PDB entry 6BBM | electron microscopy, 4.10 A resolution (low resolution: residue-level contacts below are approximate; hydrogen-bond / salt-bridge calls are withheld) | chains C and V of the 11 polymer chains in the assembly

Chain C:
Name: Replicative DNA helicase
Source organism: Escherichia coli O111:NM
Notes: EC 3.6.4.12
UniProtKB: A0A365Q7M1 (A0A365Q7M1_ECOLX); residues 1-471 here = UniProt positions 1-471
Sequence (471 residues; numbered 1 to 471; the number before each row is that of its first residue):
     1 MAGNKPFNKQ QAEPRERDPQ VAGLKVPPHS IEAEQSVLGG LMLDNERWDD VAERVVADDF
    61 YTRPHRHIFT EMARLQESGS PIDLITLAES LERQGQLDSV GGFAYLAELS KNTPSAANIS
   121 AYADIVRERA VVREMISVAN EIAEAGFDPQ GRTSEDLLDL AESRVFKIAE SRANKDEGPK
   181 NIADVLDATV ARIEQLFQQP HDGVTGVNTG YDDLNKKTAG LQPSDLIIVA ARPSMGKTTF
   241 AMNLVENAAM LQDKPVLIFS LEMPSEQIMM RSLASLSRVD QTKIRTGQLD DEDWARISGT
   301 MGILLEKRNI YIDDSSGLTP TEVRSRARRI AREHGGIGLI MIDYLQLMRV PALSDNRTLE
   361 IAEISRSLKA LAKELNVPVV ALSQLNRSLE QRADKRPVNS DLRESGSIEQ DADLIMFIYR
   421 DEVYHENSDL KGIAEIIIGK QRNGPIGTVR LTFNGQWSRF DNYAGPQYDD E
Unresolved in the structure: 1-18
Small-molecule neighbours: ADP (adenosine-5'-diphosphate): Arg232, Pro233, Ser234, Met235, Gly236, Lys237, Thr238, Thr239, Glu262, Arg271, Thr282, Arg420
From the paper describing this entry:
  - catalytic residues: Glu262
  - binding site for ADP: Lys440, Arg442
  - conformationally variable residues: Glu262, Arg403, Glu404, Gly406, Lys440, Arg442

Chain V:
Name: Replication protein P
Source organism: Escherichia phage lambda
UniProtKB: P03689 (VRPP_LAMBD); residues 1-107 carry their UniProt numbers (107 of 233 residues fall inside the UniProt entry; the rest is not from it)
Sequence (233 residues; numbered 1 to 233; the number before each row is that of its first residue; X marks 126 residues of unknown identity (built as UNK)):
     1 MKNIAAQMVN FDREQMRRIA NNMPEQYDEK PQVQQVAQII NGVFSQLLAT FPASLANRDQ
    61 NEVNEIRRQW VLAFRENGIT TMEQVNAGMR VARRQNRPFL PSPGQFVXXX XXXXXXXXXX
   121 XXXXXXXXXX XXXXXXXXXX XXXXXXXXXX XXXXXXXXXX XXXXXXXXXX XXXXXXXXXX
   181 XXXXXXXXXX XXXXXXXXXX XXXXXXXXXX XXXXXXXXXX XXXXXXXXXX XXX
Unresolved in the structure: 1-108

How chain C and chain V interact:
Chain C residues in contact with chain V, 18 residues: Asp280, Thr282, Lys283, Gly287, Gln288, Leu289, Asp290, Asp291, Trp294, Met301, Leu305, Gln391, Tyr424, Glu426, Asn427, Asp429, Lys431, Gln456

Overview:
Chain C and chain V make no direct contact in this assembly. Ligands of chain C: ADP. From the paper: the
catalytic residue Glu262(C); a binding site for ADP at Lys440(C) and Arg442(C).
Chain C is Replicative DNA helicase (Escherichia coli O111:NM) and chain V is Replication protein P
(Escherichia phage lambda); the structure, Mechanisms of Opening and Closing of the Bacterial Replicative
Helicase: The DnaB Helicase and Lambda P ..., was determined by electron microscopy.
